1AU7 - chains D and A of the 4 polymer chains in the assembly; structure by X-ray diffraction, 2.30 A resolution.

[Chain D]
Molecule: 24-nt DNA strand
Sequence (24 nucleotides; row label = number of the first residue in the row):
   475 CTTCCTCATGTATATACATGAGGA

[Chain A]
Name: Protein pit-1
Source organism: Rattus norvegicus
UniProt: P10037 (PIT1_RAT); aligned to UniProt positions 130-275 over residues 5-160 (the alignment contains insertions or deletions, so no single offset holds)
Amino-acid sequence (146 residues; numbered 5 to 160; 10 numbers in that range are skipped by the numbering (no residue carries them; nothing is unmodelled there); the number before each row is that of its first residue):
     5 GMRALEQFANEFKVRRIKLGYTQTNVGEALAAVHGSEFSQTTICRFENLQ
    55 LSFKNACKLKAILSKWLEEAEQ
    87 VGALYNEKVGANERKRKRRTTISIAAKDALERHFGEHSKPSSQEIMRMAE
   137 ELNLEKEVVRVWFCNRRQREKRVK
Not modelled in the structure: 87-102
Construct notes: engineered mutation Gly-5 (Glu128 in P10037), Met-6 (Ile129 in P10037); conflict Ala-8 (Glu131 in P10037), Ile-110 (Val223 in P10037)

[Interface between chain D and chain A]
Contacting residue pairs - 29 pairs, chain D then chain A:
  DA482(D) / Ser-56(A)  hydrogen bond to the phosphate
  DA482(D) / Asn-59(A)  sugar contact
  DT483(D) / Phe-42(A)  phosphate contact
  DT483(D) / Thr-46(A)  sugar contact
  DT483(D) / Arg-49(A)  base contact
  DT483(D) / Asn-59(A)  phosphate contact
  DT483(D) / Lys-62(A)  salt bridge to the phosphate
  DT483(D) / Leu-63(A)  phosphate contact
  DG484(D) / Glu-41(A)  phosphate contact
  DG484(D) / Phe-42(A)  phosphate contact
  DG484(D) / Ser-43(A)  hydrogen bond to the phosphate
  DG484(D) / Thr-46(A)  hydrogen bond to the phosphate
  DG484(D) / Arg-49(A)  hydrogen bond to the base
  DT485(D) / Ser-43(A)  base contact
  DT485(D) / Thr-45(A)  hydrogen bond to the base
  DA486(D) / Thr-45(A)  base contact
  DA490(D) / Arg-105(A)  hydrogen bond to the base
  DA490(D) / Arg-155(A)  sugar contact
  DC491(D) / Arg-105(A)  hydrogen bond to the base
  DC491(D) / Thr-106(A)  hydrogen bond to the phosphate
  DC491(D) / Ile-108(A)  phosphate contact
  DC491(D) / Trp-148(A)  phosphate contact
  DC491(D) / Asn-151(A)  base contact
  DA492(D) / Thr-106(A)  hydrogen bond to the phosphate
  DA492(D) / Val-144(A)  phosphate contact
  DA492(D) / Val-147(A)  base contact
  DA492(D) / Asn-151(A)  base contact
  DT493(D) / Lys-103(A)  phosphate contact
  DT493(D) / Val-147(A)  base contact
Also at the interface, not in a pair above, chain A (23 interface residues in all): Leu-55, Lys-58, Arg-104, Arg-146

[In short]
9 residues of chain D face 23 of chain A across their interface; the contacts include 9 hydrogen bonds and 1
salt bridge. Polar contacts include DG484(D)/Arg-49(A), DT485(D)/Thr-45(A) and DA490(D)/Arg-105(A).
Chain D is a 24-nt DNA strand and chain A is Protein pit-1 (Rattus norvegicus); the structure, Pit-1
mutant/DNA complex, was determined by X-ray diffraction.
